Entry 6NJP (electron microscopy, 3.29 A resolution); this record covers chains A and F of the 7 polymer chains in the assembly.

== Chain A (and F) ==
Name: Translocator EscN
From: Escherichia coli O127:H6 (strain E2348/69 / EPEC)
Notes: chain F of this document is another copy of the same molecule, construct and numbering; everything in this record applies to it too
Reference sequence: B7UMA6 (B7UMA6_ECO27); numbering as in UniProt (aligned over 1-446)
Amino-acid sequence (449 residues; row label = number of the first residue in the row; numbers below 1 keep their minus sign (Gly-2 is residue -2)):
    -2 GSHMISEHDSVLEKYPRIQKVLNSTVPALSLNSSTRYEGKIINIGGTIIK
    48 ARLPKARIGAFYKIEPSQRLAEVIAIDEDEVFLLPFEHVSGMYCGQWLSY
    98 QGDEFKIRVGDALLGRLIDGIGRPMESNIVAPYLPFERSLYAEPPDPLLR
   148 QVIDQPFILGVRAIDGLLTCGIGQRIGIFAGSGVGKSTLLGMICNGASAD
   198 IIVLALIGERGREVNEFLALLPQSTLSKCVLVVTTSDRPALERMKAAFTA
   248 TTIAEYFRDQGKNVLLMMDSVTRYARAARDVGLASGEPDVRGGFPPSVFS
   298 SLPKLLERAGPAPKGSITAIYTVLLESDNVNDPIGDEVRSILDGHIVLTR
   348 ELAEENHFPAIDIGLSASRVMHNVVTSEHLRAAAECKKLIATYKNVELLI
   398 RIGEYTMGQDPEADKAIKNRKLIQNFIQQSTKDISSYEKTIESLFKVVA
Unresolved in the structure: -2 to 34 (chain F: -2 to 34, 323-329)
Differences from the reference sequence: expression tag (-2 to 0)
Ligand contacts: aluminium fluoride (AF3): Arg336, Ser337, Arg366
What the authors report for this chain:
  - mutagenesis - E401A: decreased catalytic activity
  - mutagenesis - E401A: abolished binding to EscO
  - catalytic residues: Glu206
  - binding site for the ligand ADP: Phe355
  - binding site for aluminium fluoride: Lys183, Arg207, Arg366

== Interface between chain A and chain F ==
Contacting residue pairs (34; chain A residue first):
  Ile39(A) - Asp74(F)
  Ile39(A) - Glu75(F)
  Asn40(A) - Ile73(F)
  Asn40(A) - Asp74(F)
  Ile41(A) - Ala72(F)
  Ile41(A) - Ile73(F)  hydrogen bond (backbone-backbone)
  Ser87(A) - Arg54(F)
  Ser87(A) - Ile55(F)
  Gly88(A) - Arg54(F)
  Met89(A) - Ala53(F)
  Met89(A) - Arg54(F)
  Met89(A) - Ile55(F)
  Tyr90(A) - Lys52(F)
  Tyr90(A) - Ala53(F)
  Tyr90(A) - Arg54(F)
  Tyr90(A) - Ile73(F)
  Tyr90(A) - Asp100(F)  hydrogen bond
  Cys91(A) - Lys52(F)  hydrogen bond (backbone-side chain)
  Cys91(A) - Ile73(F)  hydrophobic
  Cys91(A) - Glu75(F)  hydrogen bond (side chain-backbone)
  Met122(A) - Leu145(F)  hydrophobic
  Arg207(A) - Glu334(F)  salt bridge
  Arg207(A) - Ser337(F)  hydrogen bond
  Arg207(A) - Ile338(F)
  Gly208(A) - Pro144(F)
  Arg209(A) - Ser337(F)  hydrogen bond (side chain-backbone)
  Arg209(A) - Asp340(F)
  Arg209(A) - Arg366(F)
  Val211(A) - Leu145(F)  hydrophobic
  Asn212(A) - Pro144(F)
  Asn212(A) - Leu145(F)
  Asp234(A) - Pro144(F)
  Asp234(A) - Glu304(F)
  Arg276(A) - Val287(F)
Interface residues without a listed pair, chain A (19 interface residues in all): Val86, Leu114, Asp277
Interface residues without a listed pair, chain F (19 interface residues in all): Leu339

== In short ==
Chain A and chain F each contribute 19 residues to their interface; the contacts include 6 hydrogen bonds and
1 salt bridge. Polar contacts include Arg207(A)-Glu334(F), Tyr90(A)-Asp100(F) and Cys91(A)-Lys52(F). Ligands
of chain A: aluminium fluoride. From the paper: the catalytic residue Glu206(A); E401A of chain A reduces
catalytic activity.
Chain A and chain F are both Translocator EscN (Escherichia coli O127:H6 (strain E2348/69 / EPEC)); the
structure, Structure of the assembled ATPase EscN in complex with its central stalk EscO from the
enteropathogenic ..., was determined by electron microscopy, deposited together with 6NJO.
